7Z17 - chains A and G of the 10 polymer chains in the assembly; structure by electron microscopy, 2.57 A resolution.

Chain A:
Name: Alpha-D-ribose 1-methylphosphonate 5-triphosphate synthase subunit PhnG
Source organism: Escherichia coli
Notes: EC 2.7.8.37
UniProtKB: P16685 (PHNG_ECOLI); residues 1-150 here = UniProt positions 1-150
Chain sequence (150 residues; row label = number of the first residue in the row):
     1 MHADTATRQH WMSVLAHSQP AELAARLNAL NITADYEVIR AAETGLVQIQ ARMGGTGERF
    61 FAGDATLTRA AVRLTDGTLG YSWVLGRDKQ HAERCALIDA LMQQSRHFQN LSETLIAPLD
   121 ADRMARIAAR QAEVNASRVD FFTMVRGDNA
Not modelled in the structure: 1-2, 148-150
Sequence notes: conflict Leu85 (Gln in P16685)
UniProt features mapped onto this chain:
  - natural variant: Leu85 (Q85L: In strain: B; this construct carries the variant)

Chain G:
Name: Alpha-D-ribose 1-methylphosphonate 5-triphosphate synthase subunit PhnI
Source organism: Escherichia coli
Notes: EC 2.7.8.37
UniProtKB: P16687 (PHNI_ECOLI); numbering as in UniProt (aligned over 1-354)
Chain sequence (354 residues; each row starts with the number of its first residue):
     1 MYVAVKGGEK AIDAAHALQE SRRRGDTDLP ELSVAQIEQQ LNLAVDRVMT EGGIADRELA
    61 ALALKQASGD NVEAIFLLRA YRTTLAKLAV SEPLDTTGMR LERRISAVYK DIPGGQLLGP
   121 TYDYTHRLLD FTLLANGEAP TLTTADSEQQ PSPHVFSLLA RQGLAKFEED SGAQPDDITR
   181 TPPVYPCSRS SRLQQLMRGD EGYLLALAYS TQRGYGRNHP FAGEIRSGYI DVSIVPEELG
   241 FAVNVGELLM TECEMVNGFI DPPDEPPHFT RGYGLVFGMS ERKAMAMALV DRALQAPEYG
   301 EHATGPAQDE EFVLAHADNV EAAGFVSHLK LPHYVDFQAE LELLKRLQQE KNHG
Not modelled in the structure: 354
Sequence notes: conflict Asp264 (Gly in P16687), Lys351 (Gln in P16687)
Ion coordination: Zn2+: Met1, His328, His333 (shared with 1 residue of chain C)
UniProt features mapped onto this chain:
  - natural variant: Asp264 (G264D: In strain: B; this construct carries the variant), Lys351 (Q351K: In strain: B; this construct carries the variant)

Chain A / chain G interface:
Residue-residue contacts (28; chain A residue first):
  Arg87(A) with Phe131(G)
  Arg130(A) with Leu18(G)
  Glu133(A) with Leu18(G)
  Val134(A) with Leu18(G), hydrophobic
  Ala136(A) with Ala14(G)
  Ser137(A) with Ala11(G); Ala14(G); Ala15(G); Leu18(G)
  Arg138(A) with Ala11(G)
  Val139(A) with Ala11(G), hydrophobic
  Asp140(A) with Gly7(G)
  Phe141(A) with Val5(G), hydrophobic; Lys6(G); Gly8(G); Pro332(G), hydrophobic; Tyr334(G)
  Phe142(A) with Ala4(G); Val5(G); Lys6(G), hydrogen bond (backbone-backbone)
  Thr143(A) with Val3(G); Ala4(G); Val5(G); Tyr334(G); Val335(G)
  Met144(A) with Ala4(G), hydrogen bond (backbone-backbone); Lys6(G); Val335(G)
Interface residues without a listed pair, chain A (15 interface residues in all): Val145, Arg146
Interface residues without a listed pair, chain G (17 interface residues in all): Tyr2, Ile12, Leu134

Overview:
Chain A and chain G form an interface of 15 and 17 residues respectively, with 2 hydrogen bonds. The backbones
hydrogen-bond at Phe142(A)-Lys6(G) and Met144(A)-Ala4(G). Met1(G), His328(G) and His333(G) form the Zn2+ site.
Chain A is Alpha-D-ribose 1-methylphosphonate 5-triphosphate synthase subunit PhnG and chain G is
Alpha-D-ribose 1-methylphosphonate 5-triphosphate synthase subunit PhnI, both from Escherichia coli; the
structure, E. coli C-P lyase bound to a PhnK ABC dimer in an open conformation, was determined by electron
microscopy, deposited together with 7Z15, 7Z16, 7Z18 and 7Z19.
